Entry 8W8G (X-ray diffraction, 2.70 A resolution); this record covers chains A and E of the 4 polymer chains in the assembly.

== Chain A ==
Molecule: Telomeric repeat-binding factor 1
Source organism: Homo sapiens
UniProtKB: P54274 (TERF1_HUMAN); numbering as in UniProt (aligned over 58-269)
Sequence (212 residues; numbered 58 to 269; the number before each row is that of its first residue):
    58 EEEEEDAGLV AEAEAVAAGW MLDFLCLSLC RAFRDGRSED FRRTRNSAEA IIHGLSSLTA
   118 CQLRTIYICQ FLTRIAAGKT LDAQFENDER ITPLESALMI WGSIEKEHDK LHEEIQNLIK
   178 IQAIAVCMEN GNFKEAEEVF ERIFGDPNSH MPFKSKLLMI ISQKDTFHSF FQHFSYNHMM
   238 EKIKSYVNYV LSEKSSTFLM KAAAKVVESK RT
Disordered / not traced: 58-61, 268-269
Ligand contacts: hexane-1,6-diol (HEZ): R91, D92, G93, N234, M237, E238, K241

== Chain E ==
Molecule: PIN2/TERF1-interacting telomerase inhibitor 1
Source organism: Homo sapiens
Sequence (20 residues; numbered 285 to 304; the number before each row is that of its first residue):
   285 SGRDFTLKPK KRRGKKKLQK
Disordered / not traced: 298-304

== How chain A and chain E interact ==
Residue-residue contacts - 41 pairs, chain A then chain E:
  R102(A) with L291(E); K292(E)
  N103(A) with K292(E)
  A105(A) with L291(E), hydrophobic
  E106(A) with T290(E); L291(E), hydrogen bond (side chain-backbone); K292(E), salt bridge
  I109(A) with G286(E)
  H110(A) with G286(E); R287(E); F289(E), hydrogen bond (side chain-backbone)
  L112(A) with G286(E)
  S113(A) with S285(E)
  L115(A) with F289(E), hydrophobic
  L120(A) with F289(E), hydrophobic
  I123(A) with F289(E), hydrophobic
  Y124(A) with F289(E), hydrophobic
  Q127(A) with F289(E); T290(E), hydrogen bond (side chain-backbone); L291(E)
  T130(A) with L291(E)
  R131(A) with T290(E), hydrogen bond (side chain-backbone)
  L138(A) with R297(E), hydrogen bond (backbone-side chain)
  D139(A) with K294(E); K295(E); R296(E), hydrogen bond (backbone-backbone); R297(E), hydrogen bond (backbone-backbone)
  A140(A) with P293(E), hydrophobic; K294(E); R297(E)
  Q141(A) with P293(E); K294(E), hydrogen bond (backbone-backbone); R297(E)
  F142(A) with T290(E); L291(E); P293(E), hydrophobic
  E146(A) with R297(E), hydrogen bond (backbone-side chain)
  R147(A) with R297(E)
  I148(A) with R297(E)
  T149(A) with R297(E)
  E192(A) with R297(E), salt bridge
Also at the interface, not in a pair above, chain A (27 interface residues in all): C126, N144
Interface features reported in the paper:
  - residue pairs: R102(A)-L291(E), C126(A)-L291(E), T130(A)-L291(E), F142(A)-P293(E), E146(A)-R297(E), E192(A)-R297(E) (salt bridge)
  - interface residues, chain E: F289(E)
  - hot spots on chain E (mutagenesis) - L291E: abolished binding to Telomeric repeat-binding factor 1 (chain A) (citing earlier work)

== In short ==
27 residues of chain A and 12 residues of chain E are in contact; the contacts include 9 hydrogen bonds and 2
salt bridges. Polar contacts include E106(A)-K292(E), E192(A)-R297(E) and E106(A)-L291(E). The paper describes
contacts between R102(A) and L291(E), C126(A) and L291(E) and T130(A) and L291(E) among others; a salt bridge
between E192(A) and R297(E). From the paper: L291E of chain E abolishes binding to Telomeric repeat-binding
factor 1 (chain A); the interface residue F289(E).
Here chain A is Telomeric repeat-binding factor 1 and chain E is PIN2/TERF1-interacting telomerase inhibitor
1, both from Homo sapiens. Entry 8W8G (Crystal structure of human TRF1 with PinX1) was determined by X-ray
diffraction.
